1HI5 - chain A; structure by X-ray diffraction, 1.80 A resolution.

== Chain A ==
Molecule: Eosinophil-derived neurotoxin
Source organism: Homo sapiens
Notes: EC 3.1.27.5
Reference sequence: P10153 (RNKD_HUMAN); residues 1-134 here correspond to UniProt positions 28-161 (UniProt number = residue number + 27)
Amino-acid sequence (135 residues; numbered 0 to 134; the number before each row is that of its first residue; numbering starts at 0):
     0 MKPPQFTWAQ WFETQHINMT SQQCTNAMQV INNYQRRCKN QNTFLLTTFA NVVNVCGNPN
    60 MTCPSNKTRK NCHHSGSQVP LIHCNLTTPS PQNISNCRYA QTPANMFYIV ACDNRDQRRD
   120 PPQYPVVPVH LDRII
Construct notes: cloning artifact (0)
Cystine bridges: C23-C83, C37-C96, C55-C111, C62-C71
Small-molecule neighbours: ADP (adenosine-5'-diphosphate): Q14, H15, R36, K38, N39, Q40, N41, T42, H82, H129, L130, I133

== Summary ==
Ligands of chain A: ADP.
Chain A is Eosinophil-derived neurotoxin (Homo sapiens); the structure, Eosinophil-derived Neurotoxin (EDN) -
Adenosine-5'-Diphosphate Complex, was determined by X-ray diffraction (same publication as 1HI2, 1HI3 and
1HI4).
